1ZSE - chains A and C of the 4 polymer chains in the assembly; structure by X-ray diffraction, 3.00 A resolution.

# Chain A (and C)
Molecule: Coat protein
Organism: Enterobacterio phage MS2
Notes: chain C of this document is another copy of the same molecule, construct and numbering; everything in this record applies to it too
UniProt: P03612 (COAT_BPMS2); residues 1-129 here = UniProt positions 1-129
Chain sequence (129 residues; each row starts with the number of its first residue):
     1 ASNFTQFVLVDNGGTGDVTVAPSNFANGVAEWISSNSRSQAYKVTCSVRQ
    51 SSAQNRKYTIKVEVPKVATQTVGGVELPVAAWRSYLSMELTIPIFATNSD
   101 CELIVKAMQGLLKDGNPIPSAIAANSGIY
Construct notes: engineered mutation Ser87 (Asn in P03612)
Reported in the primary citation:
  - mutagenesis - N87S, N87S/E89K: increased binding to Qbeta stem-loop (citing earlier work)
  - mutagenesis - N87S: decreased binding to MS2 operator (citing earlier work)
  - specificity-determining residues: Glu89 (proposed by the authors, not directly observed)

# Interface between chain A and chain C
Pairs across the interface - 18 pairs, chain A then chain C:
  Ser2(A) - Ala1(C)  hydrogen bond (side chain-backbone)
  Phe4(A) - Ala1(C)  hydrogen bond (backbone-backbone)
  Thr5(A) - Ala1(C)
  Ala26(A) - Phe25(C)  hydrophobic
  Ala26(A) - Gly28(C)
  Asn27(A) - Asn27(C)
  Asn27(A) - Gly28(C)  hydrogen bond (side chain-backbone)
  Ser35(A) - Asn98(C)
  Asn36(A) - Asn98(C)
  Ser37(A) - Ile94(C)
  Ser37(A) - Phe95(C)
  Ser37(A) - Ala96(C)
  Ser37(A) - Thr97(C)
  Arg38(A) - Arg56(C)
  Arg38(A) - Ile94(C)  hydrogen bond (backbone-backbone)
  Ser39(A) - Ile94(C)  hydrogen bond (backbone-backbone)
  Ser39(A) - Phe95(C)
  Pro78(A) - Phe95(C)
Other interface residues (no listed pair), chain A (14 interface residues in all): Pro22, Phe25, Leu77

# Summary
Chain A and chain C form an interface of 14 and 10 residues respectively, with 5 hydrogen bonds. Polar
contacts include Ser2(A)-Ala1(C), Asn27(A)-Gly28(C) and Phe4(A)-Ala1(C). From the paper: N87S and N87S/E89K of
chain A increase binding to Qbeta stem-loop; the specificity determinant Glu89(A).
Both chains are Coat protein (Enterobacterio phage MS2). Entry 1ZSE (RNA stemloop from bacteriophage Qbeta
complexed with an N87S mutant MS2 Capsid) was determined by X-ray diffraction (same publication as 2B2D, 2B2E,
2B2G, 2BNY, 2BQ5 and 2BS1).
